5L5P - chains L and M of the 28 polymer chains in the assembly; structure by X-ray diffraction, 2.80 A resolution.

# Chain L
Molecule: Proteasome subunit beta type-6, Proteasome subunit beta type-1
Source organism: Saccharomyces cerevisiae (strain ATCC 204508 / S288c)
Notes: EC 3.4.25.1
UniProtKB: chimeric construct of P23724, P20618: residues 1-96 from P23724 (PSB6_YEAST) positions 20-115 (UniProt number = residue number + 19); residues 97-111 from P20618 positions 124-138 (UniProt number = residue number + 27); residues 112-117 from P23724 (PSB6_YEAST) positions 131-136 (UniProt number = residue number + 19); residues 118-133 from P20618 positions 145-160 (UniProt number = residue number + 27); residues 134-222 from P23724 (PSB6_YEAST) positions 153-241 (UniProt number = residue number + 19)
Amino-acid sequence (222 residues; row label = number of the first residue in the row):
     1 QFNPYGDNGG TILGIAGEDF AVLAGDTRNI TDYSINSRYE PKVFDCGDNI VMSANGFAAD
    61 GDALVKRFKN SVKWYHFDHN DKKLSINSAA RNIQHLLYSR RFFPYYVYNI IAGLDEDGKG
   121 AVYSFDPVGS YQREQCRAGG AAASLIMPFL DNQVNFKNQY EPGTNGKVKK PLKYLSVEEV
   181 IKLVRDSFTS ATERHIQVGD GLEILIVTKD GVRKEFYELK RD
Bound ions: Mg2+: Asp222 (shared with 3 residues of chain V)
Small-molecule neighbours: 79L ((2S)-3-(4-methoxyphenyl)-N-[(2S,3S,4R)-4-methyl-3,5-bis(oxidanyl)-1-phenyl-pentan-2-yl]-2-[[(2R)-2-(2-morpholin-4-ylethanoylamino)propanoyl]amino]propanamide): Ser124, Phe125, Asp126, Ser130, Tyr131, Gln132, Glu134
UniProt features mapped onto this chain:
  - modified residue: Tyr123 (Phosphotyrosine)

# Chain M
Molecule: Proteasome subunit beta type-7
Source organism: Saccharomyces cerevisiae (strain ATCC 204508 / S288c)
Notes: EC 3.4.25.1
UniProtKB: P30657 (PSB7_YEAST); residues -12 to 233 here correspond to UniProt positions 21-266 (UniProt number = residue number + 33)
Amino-acid sequence (246 residues; row label = number of the first residue in the row; numbers below 1 keep their minus sign (Thr-12 is residue -12)):
   -12 TQIANAGASP MVNTQQPIVT GTSVISMKYD NGVIIAADNL GSYGSLLRFN GVERLIPVGD
    48 NTVVGISGDI SDMQHIERLL KDLVTENAYD NPLADAEEAL EPSYIFEYLA TVMYQRRSKM
   108 NPLWNAIIVA GVQSNGDQFL RYVNLLGVTY SSPTLATGFG AHMANPLLRK VVDRESDIPK
   168 TTVQVAEEAI VNAMRVLYYR DARSSRNFSL AIIDKNTGLT FKKNLQVENM KWDFAKDIKG
   228 YGTQKI
Not modelled in the structure: -12 to 0

# Chain L / chain M interface
Residue-residue contacts (43; chain L residue first):
  Gln1(L) - Thr1(M)  hydrogen bond
  Phe2(L) - Thr1(M)
  Phe2(L) - Arg104(M)
  Phe2(L) - Met107(M)
  Phe2(L) - Pro109(M)  hydrophobic
  Phe2(L) - Leu132(M)  hydrophobic
  Phe2(L) - Leu133(M)  hydrophobic
  Asn3(L) - Leu133(M)
  Pro4(L) - Arg104(M)  hydrogen bond (backbone-side chain)
  Pro4(L) - Met107(M)  hydrophobic
  Pro4(L) - Leu133(M)
  Asn8(L) - Val135(M)
  Asn29(L) - Tyr137(M)
  Ser34(L) - His149(M)  hydrogen bond
  Ile35(L) - Arg156(M)  hydrogen bond (backbone-side chain)
  Asn36(L) - Tyr137(M)  hydrogen bond
  Asn36(L) - Ser139(M)
  Asn36(L) - Arg156(M)
  Ser37(L) - Ser138(M)  hydrogen bond (side chain-backbone)
  Tyr39(L) - Ser138(M)
  Glu40(L) - Arg128(M)  salt bridge
  Glu40(L) - Tyr137(M)
  Glu40(L) - Ser138(M)  hydrogen bond (side chain-backbone)
  Phe57(L) - Arg104(M)
  Phe57(L) - Leu133(M)
  Phe57(L) - Val135(M)  hydrophobic
  Ala59(L) - Tyr101(M)
  Ala59(L) - Leu133(M)
  Ala59(L) - Gly134(M)
  Ala59(L) - Val135(M)
  Asp60(L) - Tyr101(M)  hydrogen bond
  Asp60(L) - Arg104(M)  salt bridge
  Asp62(L) - Thr136(M)  hydrogen bond
  Ala63(L) - Tyr101(M)
  Lys66(L) - Glu94(M)  salt bridge
  Arg100(L) - Tyr101(M)
  Arg100(L) - Arg104(M)
  Arg100(L) - Ser105(M)
  Phe103(L) - Ser105(M)
  Tyr105(L) - Tyr101(M)
  Glu218(L) - Arg161(M)  salt bridge
  Arg221(L) - Asp160(M)  salt bridge
  Arg221(L) - Arg161(M)
Interface residues without a listed pair, chain L (25 interface residues in all): Tyr5, Arg38
Interface residues without a listed pair, chain M (22 interface residues in all): Trp111, Leu142

# Summary
25 residues of chain L face 22 of chain M across their interface; the contacts include 9 hydrogen bonds and 5
salt bridges. Polar contacts include Glu40(L)-Arg128(M), Asp60(L)-Arg104(M) and Lys66(L)-Glu94(M). Chain L
binds compound 79L.
Chain L is Proteasome subunit beta type-6, Proteasome subunit beta type-1 and chain M is Proteasome subunit
beta type-7, both from Saccharomyces cerevisiae (strain ATCC 204508 / S288c); the structure, Yeast 20S
proteasome with human beta5i (1-138) and human beta6 (97-111; 118-133) in complex with epoxyketone ..., was
determined by X-ray diffraction (same publication as 5L52, 5L54, 5L55, 5L5A, 5L5B, 5L5D and 30 further
entries).
